6N9X - chains C and H of the 9 polymer chains in the assembly; structure by electron microscopy, 4.10 A resolution (low resolution: residue-level contacts below are approximate; hydrogen-bond / salt-bridge calls are withheld).

== Chain C ==
Name: DNA primase/helicase
From: Enterobacteria phage T7
Notes: EC 2.7.7.-, 3.6.4.12
UniProt: P03692 (PRIM_BPT7); numbering as in UniProt (aligned over 1-566)
Chain sequence (566 residues; row label = number of the first residue in the row):
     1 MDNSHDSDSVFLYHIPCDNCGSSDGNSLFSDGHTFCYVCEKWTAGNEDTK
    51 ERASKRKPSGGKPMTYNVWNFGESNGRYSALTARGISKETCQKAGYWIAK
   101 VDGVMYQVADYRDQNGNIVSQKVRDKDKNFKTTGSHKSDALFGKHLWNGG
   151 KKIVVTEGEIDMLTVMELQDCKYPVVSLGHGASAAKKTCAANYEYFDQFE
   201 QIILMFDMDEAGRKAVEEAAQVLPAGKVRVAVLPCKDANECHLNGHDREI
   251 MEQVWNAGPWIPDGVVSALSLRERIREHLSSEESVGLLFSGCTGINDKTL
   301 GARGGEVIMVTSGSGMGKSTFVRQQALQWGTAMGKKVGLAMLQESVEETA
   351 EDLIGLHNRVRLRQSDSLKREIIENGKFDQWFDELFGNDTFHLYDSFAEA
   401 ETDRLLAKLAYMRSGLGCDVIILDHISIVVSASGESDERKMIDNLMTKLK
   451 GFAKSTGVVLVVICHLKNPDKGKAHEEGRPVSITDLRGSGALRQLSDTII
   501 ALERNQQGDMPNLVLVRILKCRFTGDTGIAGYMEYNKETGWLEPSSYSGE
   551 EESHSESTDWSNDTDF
Unresolved in the structure: 1-64, 282-283, 397-400, 507-509, 548-566
Sequence notes: engineered mutation Gln343 (Glu in P03692)
Swiss-Prot annotation at these positions:
  - zinc finger: Cys17 to Cys39 (C4-like)
  - region: Glu550 to Phe566 (Binding to viral DNA polymerase)
  - binding site (Zn(2+)): Cys17, Cys20, Cys36, Cys39
  - binding site (Mg(2+)): Glu157, Asp207, Asp237
  - binding site (ATP): Ser312 to Ser319
  - site (dTTP/dATP binding): Arg361, His465, Arg504, Arg522, Tyr535
Disulfides: Cys235-Cys241
Bound ions: Mg2+: Ser319, Gln343 (together with dTTP)
Small-molecule neighbours:
  - dTTP (TTP), molecule 1: Gly313, Ser314, Gly315, Met316, Gly317, Lys318, Ser319, Thr320, Gln343, Arg361, His465, Arg504, Pro511, Asn512, Tyr535, Lys537
  - dTTP (TTP), molecule 2: Gln494, Lys520, Cys521, Arg522, Phe523, Thr524, Gly525
What the authors report for this chain:
  - mutagenesis - E343Q: abolished catalytic activity (citing earlier work)
  - specificity-determining residues: His33 (citing earlier work)

== Chain H ==
Name: DNA-directed DNA polymerase
From: Enterobacteria phage T7
Notes: EC 2.7.7.7, 3.1.11.-
UniProt: P00581 (DPOL_BPT7); numbering as in UniProt (aligned over 1-704)
Chain sequence (704 residues; each row starts with the number of its first residue):
     1 MIVSAIAANALLESVTKFHCGVIYDYSTAEYVSYRPSDFGAYLDALEAEV
    51 ARGGLIVFHNGHKYDVPALTKLAKLQLNREFHLPRENCIDTLVLSRLIHS
   101 NLKDTDMGLLRSGKLPGKRFGSHALEAWGYRLGEMKGEYKDDFKRMLEEQ
   151 GEEYVDGMEWWNFNEEMMDYNVQDVVVTKALLEKLLSDKHYFPPEIDFTD
   201 VGYTTFWSESLEAVDIEHRAAWLLAKQERNGFPFDTKAIEELYVELAARR
   251 SELLRKLTETFGSWYQPKGGTEMFCHPRTGKPLPKYPRIKTPKVGGIFKK
   301 PKNKAQREGREPCELDTREYVAGAPYTPVEHVVFNPSSRDHIQKKLQEAG
   351 WVPTKYTDKGAPVVDDEVLEGVRVDDPEKQAAIDLIKEYLMIQKRIGQSA
   401 EGDKAWLRYVAEDGKIHGSVNPNGAVTGRATHAFPNLAQIPGVRSPYGEQ
   451 CRAAFGAEHHLDGITGKPWVQAGIDASGLELRCLAHFMARFDNGEYAHEI
   501 LNGDIHTKNQIAAELPTRDNAKTFIYGFLYGAGDEKIGQIVGAGKERGKE
   551 LKKKFLENTPAIAALRESIQQTLVESSQWVAGEQQVKWKRRWIKGLDGRK
   601 VHVRSPHAALNTLLQSAGALICKLWIIKTEEMLVEKGLKHGWDGDFAYMA
   651 WVHDEIQVGCRTEEIAQVVIETAQEAMRWVGDHWNFRCLLDTEGKMGPNW
   701 AICH
Unresolved in the structure: 112-113, 269-325
Sequence notes: engineered mutation Ala5 (Asp in P00581), Ala7 (Glu in P00581)
Swiss-Prot annotation at these positions:
  - binding site (Mg(2+)): Asp174, Asp475, Ala476, Asp654
  - binding site (substrate): His506, Arg518, Lys522, Tyr526
  - mutagenesis: His123 (H123S: 83% loss of exonuclease activity)
Bound ions: Mg2+: Asp475, Ala476, Asp654 (together with dTTP)
Small-molecule neighbours: dTTP (TTP): Asp475, Ala476, Ser477, Gly478, Leu479, Glu480, His506, Arg518, Lys522, Tyr526, Tyr530, Asp654

== How chain C and chain H interact ==
Residue-residue contacts (19):
  Arg77(C) with Glu149(H)
  Ser79(C) with Gln150(H)
  Ala80(C) with Gln150(H)
  Leu81(C) with Gln150(H)
  Thr82(C) with Phe143(H); Met146(H); Asn162(H); Asn164(H)
  Ala83(C) with Leu147(H); Asn162(H)
  Arg84(C) with Glu152(H)
  Ile98(C) with Gln150(H)
  Met105(C) with Glu148(H); Glu149(H)
  Gln107(C) with Gln150(H); Glu152(H)
  Lys126(C) with Gly151(H); Glu153(H)
  Leu243(C) with Asn162(H)
Interface residues without a listed pair, chain C (13 interface residues in all): Asn244
Interface residues without a listed pair, chain H (12 interface residues in all): Lys17

== In short ==
The interface between chain C and chain H involves 13 residues on one side and 12 on the other. Bound to chain
C: dTTP. Bound to chain H: dTTP. The paper reports that E343Q of chain C abolishes catalytic activity; the
specificity determinant His33(C).
Here chain C is DNA primase/helicase and chain H is DNA-directed DNA polymerase, both from Enterobacteria
phage T7. Entry 6N9X (Structure of bacteriophage T7 lagging-strand DNA polymerase (D5A/E7A) and gp4
(helicase/primase) bound to DNA including RNA/DNA ...) was determined by electron microscopy (same publication
as 6N7I, 6N7N, 6N7S, 6N7T, 6N7V, 6N7W and 3 further entries).
